PDB entry 1ZVV | X-ray diffraction, 2.98 A resolution | chains O and A of the 3 polymer chains in the assembly

# Chain O
Molecule: DNA recognition strand CRE
Sequence (16 nucleotides; numbered 700 to 715; the number before each row is that of its first residue):
   700 CTGAAAGCGCTTACAG

# Chain A
Name: Glucose-resistance amylase regulator
Organism: Bacillus subtilis
UniProtKB: P46828 (CCPA_BACME); residue numbers follow UniProt; this construct covers 1-332
Sequence (332 residues; row label = number of the first residue in the row):
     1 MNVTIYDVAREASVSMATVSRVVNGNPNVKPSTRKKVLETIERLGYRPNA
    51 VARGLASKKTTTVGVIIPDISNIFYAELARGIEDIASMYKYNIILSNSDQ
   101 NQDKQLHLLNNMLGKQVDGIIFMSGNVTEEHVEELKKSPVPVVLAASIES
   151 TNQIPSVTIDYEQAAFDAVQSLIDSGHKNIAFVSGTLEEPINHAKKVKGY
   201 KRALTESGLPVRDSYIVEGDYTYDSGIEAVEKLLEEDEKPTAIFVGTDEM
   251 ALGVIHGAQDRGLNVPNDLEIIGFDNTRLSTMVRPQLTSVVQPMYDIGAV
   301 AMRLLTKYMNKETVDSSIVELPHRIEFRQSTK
Sequence notes: conflict Ser87 (Thr in P46828), Gln105 (Glu in P46828), Glu320 (Gln in P46828)
Swiss-Prot annotation at these positions:
  - DNA-binding region: Ile5 to Asn24 (H-T-H motif)

# Interface between chain O and chain A
Contacting residue pairs (18):
  DC700(O) - Asn28(A)  sugar contact
  DC700(O) - Val29(A)  sugar contact
  DC700(O) - Lys30(A)  hydrogen bond to the phosphate
  DT701(O) - Arg21(A)  base contact
  DT701(O) - Asn28(A)  base contact
  DT701(O) - Val29(A)  phosphate contact
  DT701(O) - Lys30(A)  hydrogen bond to the phosphate
  DT701(O) - Thr33(A)  hydrogen bond to the phosphate
  DG702(O) - Ser15(A)  hydrogen bond to the phosphate
  DG702(O) - Thr18(A)  hydrogen bond to the phosphate
  DG702(O) - Arg21(A)  hydrogen bond to the base
  DA703(O) - Ala17(A)  base contact
  DG706(O) - Ala56(A)  base contact
  DC707(O) - Leu55(A)  sugar contact
  DC707(O) - Ala56(A)  base contact
  DC707(O) - Lys58(A)  hydrogen bond to the phosphate
  DG708(O) - Leu55(A)  base contact
  DG708(O) - Lys58(A)  salt bridge to the phosphate
Also at the interface, not in a pair above, chain A (12 interface residues in all): Val14

# Summary
7 residues of chain O face 12 of chain A across their interface, with 7 hydrogen bonds and 1 salt bridge.
Polar pairs include DG702(O)-Arg21(A), DC700(O)-Lys30(A) and DT701(O)-Lys30(A).
Here chain O is DNA recognition strand CRE and chain A is Glucose-resistance amylase regulator (Bacillus
subtilis). Entry 1ZVV (Crystal structure of a ccpa-crh-dna complex) was determined by X-ray diffraction.
